5LMS - chains A and N of the 25 polymer chains in the assembly; structure by electron microscopy, 5.10 A resolution (low resolution: residue-level contacts below are approximate; hydrogen-bond / salt-bridge calls are withheld).

Chain A:
Molecule: 16S rRNA
Organism: Thermus thermophilus HB8
Sequence (1522 nucleotides; each row starts with the number of its first residue; note: 44 numbers in that range are skipped by the numbering (no residue carries them; nothing is unmodelled there); a row labelled like 189A-189L holds insertion residues (189A, then the next letters in order); numbering starts at 0):
     0 UUUGUUGGAG AGUUUGAUCC UGGCUCAGGG UGAACGCUGG CGGCGUGCCU AAGACAUGCA
    60 AGUCGUGCGG GCCG
    76 CGGGGUUUU
    88 ACUCCG
    96 UGGUCAGCGG CGGACGGGUG AGUAACGCGU GGGU
  129A G
   130 ACCUACCCGG AAGAGGGGGA CAACCCGGGG AAACUCGGGC UAAUCCCCCA UGUGGACCCG
189A-189L CCCCUUGGGGUG
   190 UGUCCAAAGG GCUUU
   216 GCCCGCUUCC GGAUGGGCCC GCGUCCCAUC AGCUAGUUGG UGGGGUAAUG GCCCACCAAG
   276 GCGACGACGG GUAGCCGGUC UGAGAGGAUG GCCGGCCACA GGGGCACUGA GACACGGGCC
   336 CCACUCCUAC GGGAGGCAGC AGUUAGGAAU CUUCCGCAAU GGGCGCAAGC CUGACGGAGC
   396 GACGCCGCUU GGAGGAAGAA GCCCUUCGGG GUGUAAACUC CUGA
   441 ACCCGGGACG AAACCCCC
   460 GA
   470 CGAGGGGA
   479 CUGACGGUAC CGGGGUAA
   498 UAGCGCCGGC CAACUCCGUG CCAGCAGCCG CGGUAAUACG GAGGGCGCGA GCGUUACCCG
   558 GAUUCACUGG GCGUAAAGGG CGUGUAGGCG GCCUGGGGCG UCCCAUGUGA AAGACCACGG
   618 CUCAACCGUG GGGGAGCGUG GGAUACGCUC AGGCUAGACG GUGGGAGAGG GUGGUGGAAU
   678 UCCCGGAGUA GCGGUGAAAU GCGCAGAUAC CGGGAGGAAC GCCGAUGGCG AAGGCAGCCA
   738 CCUGGUCCAC CCGUGACGCU GAGGCGCGAA AGCGUGGGGA GCAAACCGGA UUAGAUACCC
   798 GGGUAGUCCA CGCCCUAAAC GAUGCGCGCU AGGUCUCUGG GUCU
   848 CCUGGGGGCC GAAGCUAACG CGUUAAGCGC GCCGCCUGGG GAGUACGGCC GCAAGGCUGA
   908 AACUCAAAGG AAUUGACGGG GGCCCGCACA AGCGGUGGAG CAUGUGGUUU AAUUCGAAGC
   968 AACGCGAAGA ACCUUACCAG GCCUUGACAU GCUA
 1001A G
  1002 GGAACCCGGG UGAAAGCCUG GGGUGCCCC
1030A-1030D GCGA
  1031 GGGGAGCCCU AGCACAGGUG CUGCAUGGCC GUCGUCAGCU CGUGCCGUGA GGUGUUGGGU
  1091 UAAGUCCCGC AACGAGCGCA ACCCCCGCCG UUAGUUGCCA GCGGUUCGGC CGGGCACUCU
  1151 AACGGGACUG CCCGCG
  1168 AAAGCGGGAG GAAGGAGGGG ACGACGUCUG GUCAGCAUGG CCCUUACGGC CUGGGCGACA
  1228 CACGUGCUAC AAUGCCCACU ACAAAGCGAU GCCACCCGGC AACGGGGAGC UAAUCGCAAA
  1288 AAGGUGGGCC CAGUUCGGAU UGGGGUCUGC AACCCGACCC CAUGAAGCCG GAAUCGCUAG
  1348 UAAUCGCGGA UCAGCC
 1363A A
  1364 UGCCGCGGUG AAUACGUUCC CGGGCCUUGU ACACACCGCC CGUCACGCCA UGGGAGCGGG
  1424 CUCUACCCGA AGUCGCCGG
1442A-1442B GA
  1443 GCCUA
  1452 C
  1456 GGGCAGGCGC CGAGGGUAGG GCCCGUGACU GGGGCGAAGU CGUAACAAGG UAGCUGUACC
  1516 GGAAGGUGCG GCUGGAUCAC CUCCUUUCU
Unresolved in the structure: 0-4, 1533, 1543-1544

Chain N:
Name: 30S ribosomal protein S14 type Z
Organism: Thermus thermophilus (strain HB8 / ATCC 27634 / DSM 579)
UniProt: Q5SHQ1 (RS14Z_THET8); residue numbers follow UniProt; this construct covers 1-61
Amino-acid sequence (61 residues; row label = number of the first residue in the row):
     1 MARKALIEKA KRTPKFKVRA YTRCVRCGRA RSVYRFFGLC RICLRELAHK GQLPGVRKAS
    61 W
Unresolved in the structure: 1
Bound ions: Zn2+: Cys24, Cys27, Cys43

How chain A and chain N interact:
Residue-residue contacts - 71 pairs, chain A then chain N:
  G973(A) with Arg29(N); Arg41(N)
  A974(A) with Arg29(N); Arg31(N); Ser32(N); Arg41(N)
  A975(A) with Arg31(N); Ser32(N)
  G976(A) with Arg31(N)
  A977(A) with Arg31(N)
  C979(A) with Val18(N); Arg19(N)
  C980(A) with Val18(N); Arg19(N); Tyr21(N)
  U981(A) with Leu6(N); Glu8(N)
  U982(A) with Arg3(N); Leu6(N); Arg23(N)
  A983(A) with Arg3(N)
  A994(A) with Lys4(N); Ala5(N)
  A1015(A) with Lys15(N)
  A1016(A) with Lys15(N)
  G1047(A) with Lys4(N)
  G1048(A) with Ala2(N); Arg3(N); Lys4(N)
  U1049(A) with Ala2(N); Arg3(N)
  C1059(A) with Arg45(N)
  C1060(A) with Arg45(N)
  C1113(A) with Arg57(N)
  C1114(A) with Arg57(N); Ser60(N); Trp61(N)
  C1115(A) with Trp61(N)
  G1186(A) with Trp61(N)
  G1187(A) with Ser60(N)
  A1188(A) with Lys58(N); Ala59(N); Ser60(N)
  C1189(A) with Lys58(N)
  G1202(A) with Ala2(N); Cys27(N); Arg29(N); Cys43(N)
  C1203(A) with Ala2(N); Cys27(N)
  A1204(A) with Lys4(N)
  G1216(A) with Arg3(N); Ala5(N)
  C1217(A) with Glu8(N)
  C1218(A) with Glu8(N)
  U1219(A) with Arg19(N)
  G1316(A) with Lys17(N); Val18(N)
  C1317(A) with Phe16(N); Lys17(N); Val18(N)
  A1357(A) with Tyr34(N)
  U1358(A) with Val33(N); Tyr34(N); Arg35(N)
  C1359(A) with Tyr21(N); Thr22(N); Val33(N)
  A1360(A) with Val18(N); Ala20(N)
  C1369(A) with Trp61(N)
Also at the interface, not in a pair above, chain A (43 interface residues in all): C995, G1258, A1318, G1368
Also at the interface, not in a pair above, chain N (35 interface residues in all): Ile7, Lys11, Ala30, Phe36, Ile42

Overview:
The interface between chain A and chain N involves 43 residues on one side and 35 on the other. The Zn2+ site
is built by Cys24(N), Cys27(N) and Cys43(N).
Chain A is 16S rRNA (Thermus thermophilus HB8) and chain N is 30S ribosomal protein S14 type Z (Thermus
thermophilus (strain HB8 / ATCC 27634 / DSM 579)); the structure, Structure of bacterial 30S-IF1-IF3-mRNA-tRNA
translation pre-initiation complex(state-2C), was determined by electron microscopy together with 5LMN, 5LMO,
5LMP, 5LMQ, 5LMR, 5LMT, 5LMU and 5LMV from the same study.
